PDB entry 8REW | electron microscopy, 2.98 A resolution | chains A and B of the 9 polymer chains in the assembly

Chain A (and B):
Name: Transforming growth factor beta-1
From: Homo sapiens
Notes: fragment: lap; chain B of this document is another copy of the same molecule, construct and numbering; everything in this record applies to it too
UniProt: P01137 (TGFB1_HUMAN); numbering as in UniProt (aligned over 1-390)
Sequence (390 residues; row label = number of the first residue in the row):
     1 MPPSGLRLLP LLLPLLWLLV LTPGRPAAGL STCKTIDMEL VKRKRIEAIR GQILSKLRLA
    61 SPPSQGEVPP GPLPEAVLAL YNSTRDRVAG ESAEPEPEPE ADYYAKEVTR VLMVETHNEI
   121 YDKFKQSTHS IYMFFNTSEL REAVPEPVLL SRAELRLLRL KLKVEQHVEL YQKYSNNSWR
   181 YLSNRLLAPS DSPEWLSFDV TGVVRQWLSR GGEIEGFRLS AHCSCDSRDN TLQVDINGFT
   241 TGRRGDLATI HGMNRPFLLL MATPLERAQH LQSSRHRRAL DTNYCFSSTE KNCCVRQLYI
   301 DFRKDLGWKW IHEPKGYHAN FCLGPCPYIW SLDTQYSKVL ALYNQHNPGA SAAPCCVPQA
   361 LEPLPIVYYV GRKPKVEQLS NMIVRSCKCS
Unresolved in the structure: 1-29, 89-101, 239-253, 268-390 (chain B: 1-279, 333-339)
Covalently attached groups: glycan linked to Asn-136; N-acetylglucosamine (NAG) linked to Asn-176
UniProt features mapped onto this chain:
  - region: Asp-226 to Gly-252 (Bowtie tail)
  - motif: Arg-244 to Asp-246 (Cell attachment site)
  - site: Arg-278, Ala-279 (Cleavage)
  - glycosylation (N-linked (GlcNAc...) asparagine): Asn-82, Asn-136, Asn-176
  - natural variant: Pro-10 (P10L: Associated with lower bone mineral density and higher frequency of vertebral fractures in Japanese post-menopausal women), Arg-45 (R45C: In IBDIMDE), Tyr-81 (Y81H: In CAEND), Arg-110 (R110C: In IBDIMDE), Arg-218 (R218C: In CAEND; R218H: In CAEND), His-222 (H222D: In CAEND), Cys-223 (C223G: In CAEND; C223R: In CAEND), Cys-225 (C225R: In CAEND), Cys-387 (C387R: In IBDIMDE)
  - mutagenesis: Cys-33 (C33S: Abolishes interchain disulfide bond with LTBP1 and/or LRRC32, and subsequent regulation of activation of TGF-beta-1), Glu-75 (E75A: Does not affect integrin-binding or activation of TGF-beta-1), Leu-158 (L158A: Does not affect integrin-binding or activation of TGF-beta-1), Leu-160 (L160A/R: Does not affect integrin-binding or activation of TGF-beta-1), Pro-193 (P193A/R: Does not affect integrin-binding or activation of TGF-beta-1), Leu-232 to Ile-236 (Strongly inhibits integrin-binding and activation of TGF-beta-1), Val-234 to Ile-236 (Strongly inhibits integrin-binding and activation of TGF-beta-1), Asn-237 (N237A: Does not affect integrin-binding or activation of TGF-beta-1), Asn-254 (N254A: Does not affect integrin-binding or activation of TGF-beta-1), Phe-257 to Leu-260 (Strongly inhibits integrin-binding and activation of TGF-beta-1), Arg-278 (R278A: Prevents cleavage and subsequent maturation of the protein. Generated in order to mimic the structure of the Transforming growth factor beta-1 proprotein)

Interface between chain A and chain B:
Residue-residue contacts (18):
  Arg-45(A) with Gly-349(B); Ala-350(B); Ser-351(B); Ala-352(B)
  Ala-48(A) with Trp-330(B); Pro-348(B); Gly-349(B)
  Ile-49(A) with Gly-349(B)
  Gly-51(A) with Trp-330(B)
  Gln-52(A) with Trp-330(B); His-346(B), hydrogen bond (side chain-backbone); Asn-347(B), hydrogen bond; Pro-348(B)
  Ser-55(A) with Ile-329(B)
  Asp-102(A) with Asn-344(B)
  Tyr-103(A) with Ile-329(B); Tyr-343(B); His-346(B)
Interface residues without a listed pair, chain A (10 interface residues in all): Lys-56, Tyr-104

In short:
10 residues of chain A face 11 of chain B across their interface, with 2 hydrogen bonds. Among the polar pairs
are Gln-52(A)/His-346(B) and Gln-52(A)/Asn-347(B). Covalently linked N-acetylglucosamine: at Asn-176(A). From
UniProt: 17 mutagenesis sites on chain A.
Chain A and chain B are both Transforming growth factor beta-1 (Homo sapiens); the structure, CryoEM structure
of human GARP-lTGFbeta1 in complex with a Fab fragment derived from an activating antibody, was determined by
electron microscopy.
